PDB entry 5JXT | X-ray diffraction, 3.01 A resolution | chains C and L of the 23 polymer chains in the assembly

# Chain C (and L)
Protein: Chromatin-remodeling complex ATPase-like protein
Organism: Myceliophthora thermophila (strain ATCC 42464 / BCRC 31852 / DSM 1799)
Notes: chain L of this document is another copy of the same molecule, construct and numbering; everything in this record applies to it too
UniProtKB: G2QFM3 (G2QFM3_MYCTT); residues 406-754 here = UniProt positions 406-754
Sequence (349 residues; each row starts with the number of its first residue):
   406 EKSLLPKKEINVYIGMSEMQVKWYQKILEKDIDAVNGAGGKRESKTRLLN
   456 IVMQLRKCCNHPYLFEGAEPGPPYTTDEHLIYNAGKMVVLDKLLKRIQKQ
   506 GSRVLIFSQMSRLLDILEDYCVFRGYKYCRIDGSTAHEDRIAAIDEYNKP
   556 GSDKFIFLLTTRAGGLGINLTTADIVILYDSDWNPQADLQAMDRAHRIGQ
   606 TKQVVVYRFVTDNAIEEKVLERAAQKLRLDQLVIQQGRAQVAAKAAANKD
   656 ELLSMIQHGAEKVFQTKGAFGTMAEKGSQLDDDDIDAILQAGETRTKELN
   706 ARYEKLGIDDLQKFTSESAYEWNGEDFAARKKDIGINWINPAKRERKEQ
Disordered / not traced: 406, 444-447, 735-754 (chain L: 406, 718-754)

# How chain C and chain L interact
Contacting residue pairs (12):
  K435(C) - K435(L)
  K435(C) - D436(L)  salt bridge
  K435(C) - R452(L)
  S449(C) - M458(L)  hydrogen bond
  T451(C) - T451(L)
  T451(C) - L454(L)
  R452(C) - N455(L)
  N455(C) - R452(L)
  M458(C) - R447(L)
  M458(C) - E448(L)
  M458(C) - T451(L)
  K462(C) - E448(L)  salt bridge
Interface residues without a listed pair, chain C (9 interface residues in all): Q459, M515
Interface residues without a listed pair, chain L (10 interface residues in all): Q459

# In short
Chain C and chain L form an interface of 9 and 10 residues respectively, with 1 hydrogen bond and 2 salt
bridges. Polar pairs include K435(C)-D436(L), K462(C)-E448(L) and S449(C)-M458(L).
Chain C and chain L are both Chromatin-remodeling complex ATPase-like protein (Myceliophthora thermophila
(strain ATCC 42464 / BCRC 31852 / DSM 1799)); the structure, Crystal structure of MtISWI bound with histone H4
tail, was determined by X-ray diffraction together with 5JXR from the same study.
